PDB entry 7QN7 | electron microscopy, 3.00 A resolution | chains C and D of the 7 polymer chains in the assembly

== Chain C (and D) ==
Molecule: Gamma-aminobutyric acid receptor subunit beta-3
From: Homo sapiens
Notes: chain D of this document is another copy of the same molecule, construct and numbering; everything in this record applies to it too
Reference sequence: P28472 (GBRB3_HUMAN); residues -24 to 448 here correspond to UniProt positions 1-473 (UniProt number = residue number + 25)
Sequence (473 residues; row label = number of the first residue in the row; numbers below 1 keep their minus sign (Met-24 is residue -24)):
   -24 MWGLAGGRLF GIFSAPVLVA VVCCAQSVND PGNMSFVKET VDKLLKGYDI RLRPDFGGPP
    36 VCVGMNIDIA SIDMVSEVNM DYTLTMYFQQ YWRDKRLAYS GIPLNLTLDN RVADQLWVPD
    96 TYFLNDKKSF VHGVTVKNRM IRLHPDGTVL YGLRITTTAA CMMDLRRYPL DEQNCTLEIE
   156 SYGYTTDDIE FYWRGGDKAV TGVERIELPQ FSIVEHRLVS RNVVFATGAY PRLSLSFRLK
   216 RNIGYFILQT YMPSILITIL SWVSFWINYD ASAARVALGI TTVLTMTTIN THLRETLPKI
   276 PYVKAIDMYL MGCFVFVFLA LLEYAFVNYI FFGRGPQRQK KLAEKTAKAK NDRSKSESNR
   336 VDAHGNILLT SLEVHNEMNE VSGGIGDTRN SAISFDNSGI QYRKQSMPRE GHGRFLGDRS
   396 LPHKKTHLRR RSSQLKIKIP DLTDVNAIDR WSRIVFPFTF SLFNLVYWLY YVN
Not modelled in the structure: -24 to 6, 308-421, 448
Cystine bridges: Cys136-Cys150
Covalently attached groups: N-acetylglucosamine (NAG) linked to Asn8, Asn80; glycan linked to Asn149
Residues lining bound ligands:
  - histamine (HSM), molecule 1: Asp43, Tyr62, Gln64
  - histamine (HSM), molecule 2: Tyr97, Glu155, Ser156, Tyr157, Phe200, Thr202, Tyr205
  - hexadecane (R16): Ile218, Ile230, Trp237, Phe435, Ser436, Asn439, Trp443, Val447
UniProt features mapped onto this chain:
  - binding site (benzamidine): Asp95 to Tyr97, Glu155 to Tyr157, Phe200
  - binding site (4-aminobutanoate): Tyr97, Glu155, Tyr157, Thr202
  - binding site (histamine): Tyr97, Ser156, Tyr157, Thr202
  - glycosylation (N-linked (GlcNAc...) asparagine): Asn8, Asn80, Asn149

== How chain C and chain D interact ==
Contacting residue pairs - 99 pairs, chain C then chain D:
  Gly7(C) with Phe31(D); Gly32(D)
  Met9(C) with Leu27(D); Arg28(D); Asp30(D); Phe31(D); Arg71(D)
  Val12(C) with Phe31(D), hydrophobic
  Lys13(C) with Gly22(D), hydrogen bond (side chain-backbone); Asp24(D), salt bridge
  Val16(C) with Arg26(D)
  Asp17(C) with Arg26(D), salt bridge
  Leu20(C) with Arg26(D)
  Asp48(C) with Lys102(D)
  Met49(C) with Asn54(D)
  Tyr62(C) with Tyr97(D), hydrogen bond; Leu99(D); Tyr157(D), hydrophobic
  Gln64(C) with Thr202(D)
  Leu81(C) with Phe31(D), hydrophobic
  Thr82(C) with Phe31(D); Gly158(D); Tyr159(D)
  Leu83(C) with Arg26(D); Tyr159(D)
  Asp84(C) with Ile25(D); Arg26(D), hydrogen bond (backbone-backbone); Tyr159(D)
  Arg86(C) with Ile25(D); Asp89(D), hydrogen bond (side chain-backbone); Leu91(D), hydrogen bond (side chain-backbone)
  Phe105(C) with Lys102(D); Lys103(D)
  His107(C) with Asp101(D), salt bridge; Lys102(D)
  Val109(C) with Thr96(D); Tyr97(D); Phe98(D), hydrophobic; Ser104(D); Phe105(D); Ile130(D), hydrophobic
  Thr110(C) with Thr96(D), hydrogen bond (side chain-backbone); Leu128(D); Ile130(D)
  Val111(C) with Pro94(D); Asp95(D); Thr96(D)
  Asn113(C) with Tyr97(D); Tyr157(D)
  Arg114(C) with Tyr157(D)
  Met115(C) with Tyr157(D)
  Arg117(C) with Gly158(D), hydrogen bond (side chain-backbone); Thr202(D), hydrogen bond (side chain-backbone); Tyr205(D), hydrogen bond
  Gly127(C) with Tyr157(D)
  Leu128(C) with Tyr157(D), hydrogen bond (backbone-side chain)
  Arg129(C) with Tyr97(D); Phe98(D), hydrogen bond (side chain-backbone); Leu99(D), hydrogen bond (side chain-backbone); Asp101(D), salt bridge; Tyr157(D), hydrogen bond (backbone-side chain)
  Pro184(C) with Lys274(D); Ile275(D), hydrophobic; Pro276(D)
  Gln185(C) with Lys274(D)
  Asn217(C) with Pro276(D)
  Gly219(C) with Pro276(D)
  Tyr220(C) with Lys274(D); Ile275(D); Pro276(D)
  Leu223(C) with Arg269(D); Val278(D), hydrophobic; Met286(D), hydrophobic
  Gln224(C) with Thr266(D), hydrogen bond (side chain-backbone); Arg269(D); Glu270(D)
  Leu231(C) with Phe289(D), hydrophobic
  Ile232(C) with Leu259(D), hydrophobic
  Ile234(C) with Phe293(D), hydrophobic
  Leu235(C) with Leu296(D), hydrophobic
  Val238(C) with Leu297(D), hydrophobic; Ala300(D), hydrophobic
  Trp241(C) with Asn303(D); Tyr304(D), hydrophobic
  Ile242(C) with Asn303(D)
  Asn243(C) with Asn303(D), hydrogen bond (backbone-side chain); Phe307(D)
  Ala246(C) with Ser247(D)
  Ala248(C) with Ala248(D), hydrophobic
  Ala249(C) with Ser247(D); Val251(D)
  Ala252(C) with Ile255(D)
  Leu253(C) with Val251(D), hydrophobic; Ile255(D), hydrophobic
  Thr256(C) with Ile255(D); Leu259(D)
  Thr260(C) with Leu259(D)
  His267(C) with Glu270(D), salt bridge
  Arg428(C) with Tyr304(D)
Interface residues without a listed pair, chain C (60 interface residues in all): Asp43, Tyr66, Val87, Leu125, Tyr143, Arg180, Glu182, Asp245
Interface residues without a listed pair, chain D (65 interface residues in all): Tyr23, Phe63, Gln65, Ala88, Trp92, Val93, Val106, Met137, Thr160, Asp163, Phe200, Val258, Tyr277

== Overview ==
The interface between chain C and chain D involves 60 residues on one side and 65 on the other; the contacts
include 15 hydrogen bonds and 5 salt bridges. Polar pairs include Lys13(C)-Asp24(D), Asp17(C)-Arg26(D) and
His107(C)-Asp101(D). Chain C binds hexadecane and histamine.
Chain C and chain D are both Gamma-aminobutyric acid receptor subunit beta-3 (Homo sapiens); the structure,
Cryo-EM structure of human full-length extrasynaptic alpha4beta3delta GABA(A)R in complex with GABA, histamine
and nanobody Nb25, was determined by electron microscopy (same publication as 7QN5, 7QN6, 7QN8, 7QN9, 7QNA,
7QNB and 3 further entries).
